PDB entry 7F0T | electron microscopy, 3.10 A resolution | chains F and A of the 5 polymer chains in the assembly

== Chain F ==
Molecule: D(1A) dopamine receptor
Source organism: Homo sapiens
Reference sequence: P21728 (DRD1_HUMAN); numbering as in UniProt (aligned over 1-446)
Chain sequence (473 residues; numbered -26 to 446; the number before each row is that of its first residue; numbers below 1 keep their minus sign (Met-26 is residue -26)):
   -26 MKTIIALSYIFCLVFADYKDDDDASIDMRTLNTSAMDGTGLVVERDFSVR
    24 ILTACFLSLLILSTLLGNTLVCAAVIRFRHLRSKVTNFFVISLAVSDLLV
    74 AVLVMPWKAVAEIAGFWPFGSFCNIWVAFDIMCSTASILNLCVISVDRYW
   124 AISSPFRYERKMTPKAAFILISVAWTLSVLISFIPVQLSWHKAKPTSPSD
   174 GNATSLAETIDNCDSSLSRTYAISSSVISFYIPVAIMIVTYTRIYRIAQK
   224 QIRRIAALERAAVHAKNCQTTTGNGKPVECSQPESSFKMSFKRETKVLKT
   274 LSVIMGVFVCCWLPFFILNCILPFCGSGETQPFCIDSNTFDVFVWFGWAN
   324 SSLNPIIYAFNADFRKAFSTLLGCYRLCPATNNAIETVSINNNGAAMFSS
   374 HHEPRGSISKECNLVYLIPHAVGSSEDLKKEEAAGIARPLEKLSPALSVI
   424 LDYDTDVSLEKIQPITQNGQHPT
Unresolved in the structure: -26 to 20, 168-183, 242-263, 300-305, 347-446
Disulfide bonds: Cys96-Cys186
Differences from the reference sequence: initiating methionine (-26); expression tag (-25 to 0)
Residues lining bound ligands: L-dopamine (LDP): Asp103, Ile104, Ser107, Thr108, Leu190, Ala195, Ser198, Ser199, Ser202, Phe288, Phe289, Asn292, Trp321
From the paper describing this entry:
  - binding site for L-dopamine: Asp103, Ser107, Thr108, Leu190, Ser198, Ser202
  - mutagenesis - A221V: unchanged signaling in response to L-dopamine
  - mutagenesis - A221L: decreased signaling in response to L-dopamine
  - conformationally variable residues: Leu190

== Chain A ==
Molecule: Guanine nucleotide-binding protein G(s) subunit alpha isoforms short, Isoform Gnas-2 of Guanine nucleotide-binding protein G(s) subunit alpha isoforms short
Source organism: Homo sapiens
Reference sequence: P63092 (GNAS2_HUMAN); the construct has insertions or renumbered stretches relative to UniProt, so the offset changes along the chain: 6-61 = UniProt 6-61; 193-195 = UniProt 62-64; 204-254 = UniProt 190-240; 265-394 = UniProt 251-380
Chain sequence (248 residues; numbered 6 to 394; 141 numbers in that range are skipped by the numbering (no residue carries them; nothing is unmodelled there); the number before each row is that of its first residue):
     6 NSKTEDQRNEEKAQREANKKIEKQLQKDKQVYRATHRLLLLGADNSGKST
    56 IVKQMR
   193 ILHGGSGGSGGTSGIFETKFQVDKVNFHMFDVGGQRDERRKWIQCFNDVT
   243 AIIFVVDSSDYN
   265 RLQEALNLFKSIWNNRWLRTISVILFLNKQDLLAEKVLAGKSKIEDYFPE
   315 FARYTTPEDATPEPGEDPRVTRAKYFIRDEFLRISTASGDGRHYCYPHFT
   365 CAVDTENARRIFNDCRDIIQRMHLRQYELL
Unresolved in the structure: 6-11, 193-206
Differences from the reference sequence: engineered mutation Asp49 (Gly in P63092), Asn50 (Glu in P63092), Asp249 (Ala235 in P63092), Asp252 (Ser238 in P63092), Ala372 (Ile358 in P63092), Ile375 (Val361 in P63092); linker (196-203)
From the paper describing this entry:
  - mutagenesis - Q59L, V367A: increased catalytic activity
  - mutagenesis - Q59A, T369A: unchanged catalytic activity
  - mutagenesis - Q59L, V367A: increased catalytic activity with D(1A) dopamine receptor (chain F)
  - mutagenesis - Q59A, T369A: unchanged catalytic activity with D(1A) dopamine receptor (chain F)
  - mutagenesis - N23A/I26A/E27A/L30A: abolished binding to D(1A) dopamine receptor (chain F)
  - mutagenesis - Y37F: unchanged binding to D(1A) dopamine receptor (chain F)

== Interface between chain F and chain A ==
Contacting residue pairs (43):
  Thr59(F) - Tyr391(A)
  Arg121(F) - Tyr391(A)
  Ala124(F) - His387(A)  hydrogen bond (backbone-side chain)
  Ile125(F) - Gln384(A)  hydrogen bond (backbone-side chain)
  Ile125(F) - His387(A)
  Ile125(F) - Leu388(A)  hydrophobic
  Ile125(F) - Tyr391(A)  hydrophobic
  Ser126(F) - Arg380(A)
  Pro128(F) - Arg380(A)
  Pro128(F) - Ile383(A)  hydrophobic
  Phe129(F) - His41(A)
  Phe129(F) - Phe376(A)  hydrophobic
  Phe129(F) - Arg380(A)
  Glu132(F) - Arg38(A)  hydrogen bond (backbone-side chain)
  Glu132(F) - His41(A)  salt bridge
  Thr136(F) - Gln35(A)  hydrogen bond
  Ile217(F) - Leu393(A)  hydrophobic
  Ile220(F) - Gln384(A)
  Ala221(F) - Leu388(A)  hydrophobic
  Gln224(F) - Asp381(A)
  Gln224(F) - Gln384(A)  hydrogen bond
  Gln224(F) - Arg385(A)  hydrogen bond
  Ile225(F) - Leu394(A)  hydrophobic
  Arg227(F) - Asp381(A)  salt bridge
  Arg227(F) - Arg385(A)
  Ile228(F) - Tyr358(A)  hydrophobic
  Ile228(F) - Arg385(A)
  Ile228(F) - Leu394(A)  hydrophobic
  Leu231(F) - Leu346(A)  hydrophobic
  Leu231(F) - Cys359(A)
  Glu232(F) - Thr350(A)
  Ala234(F) - Arg342(A)
  Ala235(F) - Leu346(A)
  Ala235(F) - Thr350(A)
  His237(F) - Thr319(A)
  Ala238(F) - Asp343(A)
  Cys241(F) - Arg317(A)  hydrogen bond (backbone-side chain)
  Cys241(F) - Thr319(A)
  Lys269(F) - Glu392(A)
  Lys269(F) - Leu393(A)
  Val270(F) - Leu393(A)
  Thr273(F) - Glu392(A)
  Leu274(F) - Leu393(A)  hydrophobic
Interface residues without a listed pair, chain F (34 interface residues in all): Ser127, Tyr131, Arg133, Met135, Lys239, Arg266, Asn334
Interface residues without a listed pair, chain A (32 interface residues in all): Ala39, Lys216, Val217, Tyr318, Asp323, Arg347, Pro361, Cys379, Gln390
Interface features reported in the paper:
  - specific contacts: Ala221(F)-Leu388(A) (hydrophobic contact), Ala221(F)-Leu393(A) (hydrophobic contact)
  - interface residues, chain F: Ile225(F), Ile228(F), Leu231(F)

== Overview ==
34 residues of chain F face 32 of chain A across their interface; the contacts include 7 hydrogen bonds and 2
salt bridges. Polar pairs include Glu132(F)-His41(A), Arg227(F)-Asp381(A) and Ala124(F)-His387(A). The paper
describes hydrophobic contacts between Ala221(F) and Leu388(A) and Ala221(F) and Leu393(A). From the paper: a
binding site for L-dopamine at Asp103(F), Ser107(F) and Thr108(F) among others; Q59L and V367A of chain A
increase catalytic activity; 8 substitutions were tested in all.
Chain F is D(1A) dopamine receptor and chain A is Guanine nucleotide-binding protein G(s) subunit alpha
isoforms short, Isoform Gnas-2 of Guanine nucleotide-binding protein G(s) subunit alpha isoforms short, both
from Homo sapiens; the structure, Cryo-EM structure of dopamine receptor 1 and mini-Gs complex with dopamine
bound, was determined by electron microscopy, deposited together with 7F1O, 7F1Z, 7F23 and 7F24.
